Entry 8ED4 (X-ray diffraction, 2.25 A resolution); this record covers chains B and C of the 6 polymer chains in the assembly.

Chain B:
Protein: AroB
Organism: Pseudorhizobium banfieldiae
Reference sequence: Q6VAL9 (Q6VAL9_9HYPH); residue numbers follow UniProt; this construct covers 41-175
Sequence (162 residues; row label = number of the first residue in the row):
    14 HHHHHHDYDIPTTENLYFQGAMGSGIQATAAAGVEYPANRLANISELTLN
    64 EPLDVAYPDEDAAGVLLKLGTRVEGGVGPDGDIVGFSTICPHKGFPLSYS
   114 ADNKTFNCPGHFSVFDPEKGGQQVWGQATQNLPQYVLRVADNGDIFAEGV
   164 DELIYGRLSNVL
Unresolved in the structure: 14-43
Sequence notes: expression tag (14-40)
Bound ions: 2Fe-2S cluster Fe: Cys103, His105, Cys121, His124
Residues lining bound ligands:
  - 2Fe-2S cluster (FES): Cys103, His105, Lys106, Gly107, Phe108, Cys121, Gly123, His124, Phe125, Ser126
  - heme (HEM): Phe108, Pro109, Pro122
What the authors report for this chain:
  - 2Fe-2S cluster coordination: Cys103, His105, Cys121, His124

Chain C:
Protein: AroA
Organism: Pseudorhizobium banfieldiae
Notes: EC 1.20.98.1
Reference sequence: Q6VAL8 (Q6VAL8_9HYPH); residues 2-845 here = UniProt positions 2-845
Sequence (844 residues; numbered 2 to 845; the number before each row is that of its first residue):
     2 AFKRHIDRLPIIPADAKKHNVTCHFCIVGCGYHAYTWPINKQGGTDPQNN
    52 IFGVDLSEQQQAESDAWYSPSMYNVVKQDGRDVHVVIKPDHECVVNSGLG
   102 SVRGARMAETSFSEARNTQQQRLTDPLVWRYGQMQPTSWDDALDLVARVT
   152 AKIVKEKGEDALIVSAFDHGGAGGGYENTWGTGKLYFEAMKVKNIRIHNR
   202 PAYNSEVHGTRDMGVGELNNCYEDAELADTIVAVGTNALETQTNYFLNHW
   252 IPNLRGESLGKKKELMPEEPHEAGRIIIVDPRRTVTVNACEQTAGADNVL
   302 HLAINSGTDLALFNALFTYIADKGWVDRDFIDKSTLREGTARPPLYPARG
   352 VSEANPGHLSSFEDAVEGCRMSIEEAAEITGLDAAQIIKAAEWIGMPKEG
   402 GKRRRVMFGYEKGLIWGNDNYRTNGALVNLALATGNIGRPGGGVVRLGGH
   452 QEGYVRPSDAHVGRPAAYVDQLLIGGQGGVHHIWGCDHYKTTLNAHEFKR
   502 VYKKRTDMVKDAMSAAPYGDREAMVNAIVDAINQGGLFAVNVDIIPTKIG
   552 EACHVILPAATSGEMNLTSMNGERRMRLTERYMDPPGQSMPDCLIAARLA
   602 NTMERVLTEMGDVGYAAQFKGFDWQTEEDAFMDGYNKNAHGGEFVTYERL
   652 SAMGTNGFQEPATGFTDGKIEGTQRLYTDGVFSTDDGKARFMDAPWRGLQ
   702 APGKQQQKDSHKYLINNGRANVVWQSAYLDQENDFVMDRFPYPFIEMNPE
   752 DMAEAGLKEGDLVEIYNDAGATQAMAYPTPTARRGETFMLFGFPTGVQGN
   802 VTSAGTNELIIPNYKQTWGNIRKISDAPRNVAHLSFKSKEYQSA
Unresolved in the structure: 845
Bound ions: 3Fe-4S cluster Fe: Cys24, Cys27, Cys31
Residues lining bound ligands:
  - molybdenum(iv) ion / oxygen atom: His199, Asn200, Glu207, Lys413, Arg447, Gly450, His451, Arg720
  - 3Fe-4S cluster (F3S): Cys24, Phe26, Cys27, Val29, Gly30, Cys31, Tyr33, Gly101, Ser102, Arg104, Gly105, Thr244, Asn245
  - molybdopterin guanosine dinucleotide (MGD; 2-amino-5,6-dimercapto-7-methyl-3,7,8a,9-tetrahydro-8-oxa-1,3,9,10-tetraaza-anthracen-4-one guanosine dinucleotide), molecule 1: Cys27, Arg104, Val235, Gly236, Thr237, Asn238, Glu241, Thr242, Gln243, Val280, Asp281, Pro282, Arg283, Thr285, Ile305, Ser307, Gly308, Asp310, Glu412, Lys413, Gly414, Gly449, Gly450, His451, Asn717, Asn718, Gly719, Arg720, Ala721, Asn722, Val724, Trp725, Gln726, Phe789, Phe792, Lys816, Gln817
  - molybdopterin guanosine dinucleotide (MGD), molecule 2: Ala173, Gly174, His199, Asn200, Lys413, Trp417, His451, Gly486, Cys487, Asp488, His489, Thr492, Val543, Asp544, Ile545, Ile546, Thr548, Ala560, Ala561, Thr562, Asp593, Asn718, Gly719, Arg720, Gln726, Ser727, Tyr729, Phe792, Gln799, Thr803, Tyr815, Lys816

How chain B and chain C interact:
Contacting residue pairs - 13 pairs, chain B then chain C:
  Ala44(B) - Arg9(C)  hydrogen bond (backbone-side chain)
  Ala45(B) - Arg9(C)
  Ala45(B) - Leu10(C)
  Ala45(B) - Pro11(C)
  Ala45(B) - Gln43(C)
  Gly46(B) - Gln43(C)  hydrogen bond (backbone-side chain)
  Val47(B) - Gln43(C)
  Glu48(B) - Gln43(C)
  Tyr49(B) - Asn41(C)
  Val149(B) - Asn41(C)
  Glu161(B) - Asn41(C)
  Gly162(B) - Asn41(C)
  Val163(B) - Asn41(C)
Other interface residues (no listed pair), chain C (6 interface residues in all): Lys42

Summary:
The interface between chain B and chain C involves 10 residues on one side and 6 on the other, with 2 hydrogen
bonds. Polar pairs include Ala44(B)-Arg9(C) and Gly46(B)-Gln43(C). Ligands of chain B: 2Fe-2S cluster and
heme. From the paper: 2Fe-2S cluster coordination by Cys103(B), His105(B) and Cys121(B) among others.
Chain B is AroB and chain C is AroA, both from Pseudorhizobium banfieldiae; the structure, Structure of the
complex between the arsenite oxidase and its native electron acceptor cytochrome c552 from ..., was determined
by X-ray diffraction.
